7X3V - chains H and I of the 11 polymer chains in the assembly; structure by electron microscopy, 3.09 A resolution.

Chain H:
Molecule: Histone H2B 1.1
Organism: Xenopus laevis
UniProtKB: P02281 (H2B11_XENLA); residues -3 to 122 here correspond to UniProt positions 1-126 (UniProt number = residue number + 4)
Chain sequence (126 residues; each row starts with the number of its first residue; numbers below 1 keep their minus sign (Met-3 is residue -3)):
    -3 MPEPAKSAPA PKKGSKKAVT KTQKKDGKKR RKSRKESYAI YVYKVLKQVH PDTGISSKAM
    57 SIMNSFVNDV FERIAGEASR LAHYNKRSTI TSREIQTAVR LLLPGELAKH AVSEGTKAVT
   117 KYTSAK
Unresolved in the structure: -3 to 28, 122
UniProt features mapped onto this chain:
  - modified residue: Lys2 (N6-acetyllysine), Lys9 (N6-acetyllysine), Ser11 (Phosphoserine), Lys12 (N6-acetyllysine), Lys17 (N6-acetyllysine)
  - glycosylation: Ser109 (O-linked (GlcNAc) serine)
  - cross-link: Lys117 (Glycyl lysine isopeptide (Lys-Gly) (interchain with G-Cter in ubiquitin))

Chain I:
Molecule: 147-nt DNA strand
Sequence (147 nucleotides; each row starts with the number of its first residue):
     1 CTGGAGAATC CCGGTGCCGA GGCCGCTCAA TTGGTCGTAG ACAGCTCTAG CACCGCTTAA
    61 ACGCACGTAC GCGCTGTCCC CCGCGTTTTA ACCGCCAAGG GGATTACTCC CTAGTCTCCA
   121 GGCACGTGTC AGATATATAC ATCCTGA
Unresolved in the structure: 1

Chain H / chain I interface:
Contacting residue pairs - 13 pairs, chain H then chain I:
  Ser29(H) with DT104(I), phosphate contact
  Tyr39(H) with DG21(I), phosphate contact; DG22(I), phosphate contact
  Gly50(H) with DG21(I), phosphate contact
  Ile51(H) with DA20(I), sugar contact; DG21(I), phosphate contact
  Ser53(H) with DA20(I), hydrogen bond to the phosphate
  Arg83(H) with DG40(I), phosphate contact; DA41(I), salt bridge to the phosphate
  Ser84(H) with DA39(I), hydrogen bond to the phosphate; DG40(I), hydrogen bond to the phosphate
  Thr85(H) with DA39(I), phosphate contact; DG40(I), hydrogen bond to the phosphate
Other interface residues (no listed pair), chain H (11 interface residues in all): Arg30, Ser52, Lys82
Other interface residues (no listed pair), chain I (10 interface residues in all): DT27, DC28, DA29

Summary:
Chain H and chain I form an interface of 11 and 10 residues respectively, with 4 hydrogen bonds and 1 salt
bridge. Among the polar pairs are Ser53(H)-DA20(I), Ser84(H)-DA39(I) and Ser84(H)-DG40(I).
Chain H is Histone H2B 1.1 (Xenopus laevis) and chain I is a 147-nt DNA strand; the structure, Cryo-EM
structure of IOC3-N2 nucleosome, was determined by electron microscopy together with 7X3T, 7X3W and 7X3X from
the same study.
